6H2F - chains F and I of the 10 polymer chains in the assembly; structure by X-ray diffraction, 2.55 A resolution.

# Chain F (and I)
Protein: AhlB
From: Aeromonas hydrophila AL09-71
Notes: chain I of this document is another copy of the same molecule, construct and numbering; everything in this record applies to it too
UniProt: A0A081US78 (A0A081US78_AERHY); numbering as in UniProt (aligned over 1-359)
Amino-acid sequence (367 residues; numbered 1 to 367; the number before each row is that of its first residue):
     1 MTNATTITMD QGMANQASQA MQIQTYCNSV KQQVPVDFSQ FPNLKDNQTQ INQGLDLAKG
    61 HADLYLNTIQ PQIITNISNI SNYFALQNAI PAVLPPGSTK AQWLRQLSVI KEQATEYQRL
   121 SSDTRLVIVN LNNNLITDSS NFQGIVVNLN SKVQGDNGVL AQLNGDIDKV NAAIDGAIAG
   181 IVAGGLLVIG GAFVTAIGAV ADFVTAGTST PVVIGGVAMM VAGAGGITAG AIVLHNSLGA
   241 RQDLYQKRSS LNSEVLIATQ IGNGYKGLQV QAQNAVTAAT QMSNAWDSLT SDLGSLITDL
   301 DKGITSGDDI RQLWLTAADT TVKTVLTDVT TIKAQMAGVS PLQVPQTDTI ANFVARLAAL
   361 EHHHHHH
Not modelled in the structure: 1-16, 343-367 (chain I: 1, 340-367)
Differences from the reference sequence: expression tag (360-367)

# How chain F and chain I interact
Residue-residue contacts - 113 pairs, chain F then chain I:
  Gln19(F) - Ala337(I)  hydrogen bond (side chain-backbone)
  Gln19(F) - Gly338(I)  hydrogen bond (side chain-backbone)
  Asn43(F) - Gln242(I)
  Asn43(F) - Gln246(I)  hydrogen bond
  Arg125(F) - Leu66(I)  hydrogen bond (side chain-backbone)
  Arg125(F) - Asn67(I)  hydrogen bond
  Arg125(F) - Pro71(I)
  Val129(F) - Asn67(I)
  Asn133(F) - Lys31(I)  hydrogen bond
  Ile136(F) - Asn28(I)
  Ile136(F) - Lys31(I)
  Ile136(F) - Gln32(I)
  Ser139(F) - Gln32(I)  hydrogen bond
  Ser140(F) - Gln32(I)  hydrogen bond (side chain-backbone)
  Ser140(F) - Gln33(I)  hydrogen bond (side chain-backbone)
  Ser140(F) - Val34(I)
  Gln143(F) - Gln32(I)
  Gln143(F) - Val34(I)
  Gly144(F) - Val34(I)
  Val147(F) - Ile257(I)  hydrophobic
  Ser151(F) - Ser249(I)  hydrogen bond (backbone-side chain)
  Ser151(F) - Ser253(I)  hydrogen bond
  Lys152(F) - Gln246(I)
  Gly155(F) - Tyr245(I)
  Gly155(F) - Gln246(I)
  Gly155(F) - Ser249(I)
  Asp156(F) - Gln242(I)  hydrogen bond
  Asp156(F) - Gln246(I)  hydrogen bond
  Gly158(F) - Tyr245(I)
  Val159(F) - Gln242(I)
  Val159(F) - Tyr245(I)  hydrophobic
  Gln162(F) - Asn171(I)
  Gln162(F) - Arg241(I)  hydrogen bond
  Gln162(F) - Tyr245(I)
  Leu163(F) - Arg241(I)
  Asp166(F) - Ile174(I)
  Asp166(F) - Asp175(I)
  Asp166(F) - Ile178(I)
  Asp166(F) - Arg241(I)  salt bridge
  Lys169(F) - Asp175(I)  salt bridge
  Lys169(F) - Ile178(I)
  Lys169(F) - Val182(I)
  Ala177(F) - Ile189(I)  hydrophobic
  Ile214(F) - Val204(I)  hydrophobic
  Val217(F) - Val200(I)  hydrophobic
  Val221(F) - Ala196(I)  hydrophobic
  Ala222(F) - Phe193(I)
  Ala222(F) - Ala196(I)  hydrophobic
  Gly225(F) - Ala192(I)
  Gly226(F) - Phe193(I)
  Ala229(F) - Val188(I)  hydrophobic
  Gly230(F) - Ile189(I)
  Val233(F) - Gly185(I)
  Val233(F) - Val188(I)  hydrophobic
  Asn236(F) - Ile227(I)
  Asp243(F) - His235(I)  salt bridge
  Asp243(F) - Leu238(I)
  Lys247(F) - His235(I)
  Lys247(F) - Leu238(I)
  Leu251(F) - Gln242(I)
  Glu254(F) - Gln242(I)  hydrogen bond
  Gln273(F) - Gln32(I)
  Val276(F) - Asn28(I)
  Thr280(F) - Gln24(I)
  Thr280(F) - Asn28(I)  hydrogen bond
  Gln281(F) - Met336(I)
  Gln281(F) - Ala337(I)
  Gln281(F) - Gly338(I)
  Asn284(F) - Gln24(I)  hydrogen bond
  Asn284(F) - Gln70(I)  hydrogen bond
  Asn284(F) - Ile74(I)
  Asn284(F) - Met336(I)  hydrogen bond (side chain-backbone)
  Asp287(F) - Pro71(I)
  Asp287(F) - Ile74(I)
  Ser288(F) - Ile74(I)
  Ser288(F) - Ser78(I)
  Ser288(F) - Lys333(I)
  Ser291(F) - Thr75(I)  hydrogen bond
  Ser291(F) - Ser78(I)
  Asp292(F) - Ser78(I)  hydrogen bond
  Asp292(F) - Lys333(I)  salt bridge
  Ser295(F) - Ser78(I)
  Ser295(F) - Asn82(I)
  Asp299(F) - Asn82(I)  hydrogen bond
  Lys302(F) - Gln113(I)  hydrogen bond
  Asp309(F) - Val93(I)
  Asp309(F) - Leu94(I)
  Asp309(F) - Gln102(I)
  Asp309(F) - Arg105(I)  salt bridge
  Asp309(F) - Gln106(I)  hydrogen bond
  Ile310(F) - Arg105(I)
  Ile310(F) - Gln106(I)
  Gln312(F) - Ala92(I)
  Gln312(F) - Val93(I)
  Leu313(F) - Leu86(I)  hydrophobic
  Leu313(F) - Ala89(I)  hydrophobic
  Leu313(F) - Ile90(I)  hydrophobic
  Leu313(F) - Val93(I)
  Leu313(F) - Gln106(I)
  Leu313(F) - Val109(I)  hydrophobic
  Leu313(F) - Ile110(I)  hydrophobic
  Trp314(F) - Leu86(I)  hydrophobic
  Trp314(F) - Val109(I)  hydrophobic
  Trp314(F) - Gln113(I)
  Thr316(F) - Ala89(I)
  Ala317(F) - Leu86(I)  hydrophobic
  Thr320(F) - Ala85(I)
  Thr321(F) - Asn82(I)  hydrogen bond
  Thr324(F) - Lys333(I)
  Thr327(F) - Lys333(I)
  Asp328(F) - Lys333(I)  salt bridge
  Thr331(F) - Ala337(I)
  Gln335(F) - Ala337(I)  hydrogen bond (side chain-backbone)
Interface residues without a listed pair, chain F (74 interface residues in all): Asn148, Gln154, Val170, Ala173, Gly180, Ala218, Ser237, Leu244, Ala285, Thr298, Asp308, Ala334
Interface residues without a listed pair, chain I (65 interface residues in all): Lys59, Asp63, Asn79, Ile181, Ile197, Leu234, Ser250, Glu254, Gln260, Gln335, Val339

# Overview
74 residues of chain F and 65 residues of chain I are in contact; the contacts include 26 hydrogen bonds and 6
salt bridges. Polar pairs include Asp166(F)-Arg241(I), Lys169(F)-Asp175(I) and Asp243(F)-His235(I).
Both chains are AhlB (Aeromonas hydrophila AL09-71). Entry 6H2F (Structure of the pre-pore AhlB of the
tripartite alpha-pore forming toxin, AHL, from Aeromonas hydrophila) was determined by X-ray diffraction,
deposited together with 6H2D, 6H2E, 6R1J, 6GRJ and 6GRK.
